5UM8 - chains D and E of the 6 polymer chains in the assembly; structure by X-ray diffraction, 3.94 A resolution.

# Chain D
Protein: Fab 35022 heavy chain
From: Homo sapiens
Notes: antibody fragment or engineered binder
Chain sequence (240 residues; each row starts with the number of its first residue; a row labelled like 72A-72H holds insertion residues (72A, then the next letters in order)):
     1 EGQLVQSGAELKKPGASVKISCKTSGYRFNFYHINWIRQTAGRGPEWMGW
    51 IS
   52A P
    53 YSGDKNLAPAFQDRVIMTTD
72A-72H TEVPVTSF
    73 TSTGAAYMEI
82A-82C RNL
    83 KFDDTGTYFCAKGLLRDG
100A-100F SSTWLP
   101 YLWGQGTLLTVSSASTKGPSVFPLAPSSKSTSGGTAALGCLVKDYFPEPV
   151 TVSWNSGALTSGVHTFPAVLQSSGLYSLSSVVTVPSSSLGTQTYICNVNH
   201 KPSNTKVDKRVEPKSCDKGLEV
Disulfide bonds: Cys22-Cys92, Cys140-Cys196
Small-molecule neighbours: N-acetylglucosamine (NAG; 2-acetamido-2-deoxy-beta-D-glucopyranose): Glu1, Tyr32, Lys94, Gly95, Leu96, Tyr101

# Chain E
Protein: Fab 35022 light chain
From: Homo sapiens
Notes: antibody fragment or engineered binder
Chain sequence (216 residues; each row starts with the number of its first residue):
     1 QSVLTQSASVSGSLGQSVTISCTGPNSVCCSHKSISWYQWPPGRAPTLII
    51 YEDNERAPGISPRFSGYKSYWSAYLTISDLRPEDETTYYCCSYTHNSGCV
   101 FGTGTKVSVLGQSKANPSVTLFPPSSEELQANKATLVCLISDFYPGAVTV
   151 AWKADSSPVKAGVETTTPSKQSNNKYAASSYLSLTPEQWKSHRSYSCQVT
   201 HEGSTVEKTVAPTECS
Unresolved in the structure: 1, 215-216
Disulfide bonds: Cys22-Cys90, Cys91-Cys99, Cys138-Cys197

# Interface between chain D and chain E
Residue-residue contacts (65; chain D residue first):
  Ile37(D) with Phe101(E), hydrophobic
  Gln39(D) with Trp40(E), hydrogen bond
  Pro45(D) with Trp40(E), hydrophobic; Tyr89(E); Phe101(E), hydrophobic
  Trp47(D) with Gly98(E); Cys99(E); Phe101(E)
  Trp50(D) with Asn96(E)
  Asn58(D) with Asn96(E); Gly98(E)
  Phe91(D) with Trp40(E), hydrophobic; Arg44(E)
  Leu96(D) with Leu48(E), hydrophobic; Tyr51(E), hydrophobic
  Ser100A(D) with Glu52(E); His95(E)
  Ser100B(D) with Tyr51(E); Glu52(E), hydrogen bond; Tyr93(E)
  Trp100D(D) with Tyr93(E), hydrophobic; Thr94(E); His95(E), hydrogen bond (side chain-backbone); Ser97(E); Gly98(E); Cys99(E)
  Leu100E(D) with Ser36(E); Tyr38(E); Tyr51(E), hydrophobic; Tyr93(E); Cys99(E), hydrophobic
  Pro100F(D) with Tyr38(E), hydrogen bond (backbone-side chain)
  Tyr101(D) with Leu48(E), hydrophobic; Pro58(E)
  Trp103(D) with Pro46(E), hydrophobic
  Gly104(D) with Ala45(E)
  Phe122(D) with Ser125(E); Glu127(E); Glu128(E)
  Pro123(D) with Ser125(E)
  Leu124(D) with Phe122(E), hydrophobic
  Ala125(D) with Phe122(E)
  Ser127(D) with Thr120(E)
  Ala137(D) with Phe122(E)
  Lys143(D) with Thr135(E)
  His164(D) with Gln171(E); Ala177(E)
  Phe166(D) with Leu139(E), hydrophobic; Ile140(E); Ala178(E)
  Pro167(D) with Ser169(E); Ser179(E)
  Ala168(D) with Thr166(E)
  Val169(D) with Glu164(E); Thr166(E); Tyr181(E), hydrophobic
  Leu170(D) with Glu164(E)
  Gln171(D) with Glu164(E); Tyr181(E); Ser183(E), hydrogen bond
  Ser172(D) with Glu164(E)
  Ser177(D) with Tyr181(E)
  Leu178(D) with Tyr181(E)
  Ser179(D) with Val137(E); Tyr181(E)
Also at the interface, not in a pair above, chain D (37 interface residues in all): Glu46, Lys129, Leu141
Also at the interface, not in a pair above, chain E (42 interface residues in all): Ala57, Gly102, Ser118, Ser141, Thr165

# In short
37 residues of chain D face 42 of chain E across their interface, with 5 hydrogen bonds. Polar pairs include
Gln39(D)-Trp40(E), Pro100F(D)-Tyr38(E) and Ser100B(D)-Glu52(E). Ligands of chain D: N-acetylglucosamine.
Here chain D is Fab 35022 heavy chain and chain E is Fab 35022 light chain, both from Homo sapiens. Entry 5UM8
(Crystal structure of HIV-1 envelope trimer 16055 NFL TD CC (T569G) in complex with Fabs 35022 ...) was
determined by X-ray diffraction.
